Entry 5NXA (X-ray diffraction, 2.40 A resolution); this record covers chains C and D of the 4 polymer chains in the assembly.

== Chain C (and D) ==
Protein: Adenylosuccinate lyase
Organism: Homo sapiens neanderthalensis
Notes: EC 4.3.2.2; chain D of this document is another copy of the same molecule, construct and numbering; everything in this record applies to it too
Sequence (487 residues; row label = number of the first residue in the row; numbers below 1 keep their minus sign (Gly-2 is residue -2)):
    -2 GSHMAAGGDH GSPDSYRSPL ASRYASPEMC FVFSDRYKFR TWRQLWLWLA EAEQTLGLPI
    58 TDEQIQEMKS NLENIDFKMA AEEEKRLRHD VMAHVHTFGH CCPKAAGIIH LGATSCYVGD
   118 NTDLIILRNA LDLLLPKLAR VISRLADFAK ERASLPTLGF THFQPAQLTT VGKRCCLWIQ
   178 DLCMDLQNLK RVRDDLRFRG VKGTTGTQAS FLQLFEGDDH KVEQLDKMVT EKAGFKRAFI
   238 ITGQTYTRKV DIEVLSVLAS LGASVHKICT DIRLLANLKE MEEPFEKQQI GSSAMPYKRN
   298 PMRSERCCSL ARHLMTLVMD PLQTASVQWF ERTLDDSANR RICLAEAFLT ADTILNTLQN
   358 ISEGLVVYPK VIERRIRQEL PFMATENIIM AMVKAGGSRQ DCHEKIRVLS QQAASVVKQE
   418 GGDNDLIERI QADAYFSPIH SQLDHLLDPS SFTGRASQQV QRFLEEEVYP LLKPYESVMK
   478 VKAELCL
Unresolved in the structure: -2 to 8, 284-294, 392-436, 483-484 (chain D: -2 to 7, 287-294, 387-397, 427-444)
Ligand contacts:
  - aminoimidazole 4-carboxamide ribonucleotide (AMZ): Glu81, Arg85, His86, Asp87, Ser112, Cys113, Gln241, Arg329, Leu331, Ser334, Ala335, Arg338
  - fumaric acid (FUM): His86, Thr111, Ser112, Thr201, Gln241
  - SSS (n-{[5-amino-1-(5-O-phosphono-beta-D-arabinofuranosyl)-1H-imidazol-4-yl]carbonyl}-L-aspartic acid): Arg20, Tyr21, Lys295, Asn297, Met299, Arg303
Reported in the primary citation:
  - catalytic residues: His159
  - catalytic residues: Ser290, Arg329, Arg396 (proposed by the authors, not directly observed)
  - disease-associated variants - R396C: abolished catalytic activity
  - disease-associated variants - R396H: unchanged stability
  - binding site for SSS: Arg303
  - mutagenesis - H159N: abolished catalytic activity on SAMP (citing earlier work)
  - mutagenesis - A429V: decreased stability
  - mutagenesis - A429V (Kd 25 uM): unchanged binding to AMP
  - disease-associated variants - R396C, D422Y, R426H: decreased catalytic activity
  - disease-associated variants - D422Y, R426H (Tm change 5 degC): decreased stability
  - disease-associated variants - R303C: decreased catalytic activity on SAMP (citing earlier work)
  - mutagenesis - A429V: unchanged catalytic activity on SAMP

== How chain C and chain D interact ==
Pairs across the interface (172; chain C residue first):
  Gly156(C) with Glu328(D)
  Phe157(C) with Phe327(D); Glu328(D), hydrogen bond (backbone-side chain); Arg329(D)
  Thr158(C) with Gln241(D); Arg329(D)
  His159(C) with Arg329(D), hydrogen bond (backbone-backbone); Leu331(D)
  Phe160(C) with Trp326(D), hydrophobic; Phe327(D), hydrophobic
  Ala163(C) with Thr202(D)
  Gln164(C) with Thr202(D), hydrogen bond (backbone-side chain)
  Leu165(C) with Thr202(D); Thr204(D)
  Thr166(C) with Glu328(D)
  Lys170(C) with Gly203(D), hydrogen bond (side chain-backbone); Ile238(D); Thr239(D), hydrogen bond (side chain-backbone)
  Arg171(C) with Phe327(D); Glu328(D), salt bridge
  Cys173(C) with Ile238(D), hydrophobic
  Leu174(C) with Ile238(D), hydrophobic; Thr239(D); Gly240(D); Phe327(D)
  Gln177(C) with Arg194(D); Phe236(D); Ile238(D), hydrogen bond (side chain-backbone)
  Asp178(C) with Thr244(D), hydrogen bond; Lys246(D)
  Met181(C) with Lys246(D); Glu250(D)
  Asp182(C) with Lys246(D), salt bridge
  Arg188(C) with Arg188(D)
  Arg194(C) with Gln177(D); Glu464(D), salt bridge
  Thr201(C) with Gln164(D)
  Thr202(C) with Ala163(D); Gln164(D), hydrogen bond (side chain-backbone); Leu165(D)
  Gly203(C) with Lys170(D), hydrogen bond (backbone-side chain); Gln456(D), hydrogen bond (backbone-side chain)
  Thr204(C) with Leu165(D); Thr166(D); Thr450(D); Gly451(D); Arg452(D), hydrogen bond (backbone-backbone); Gln456(D)
  Gln205(C) with Arg452(D), hydrogen bond; Gln456(D), hydrogen bond
  Ala206(C) with Phe449(D); Gly451(D)
  Ser207(C) with Glu383(D)
  Leu209(C) with Gly451(D)
  Gln210(C) with Asn384(D), hydrogen bond; Ser448(D), hydrogen bond
  Asp216(C) with Arg452(D), salt bridge; Gln455(D)
  Val219(C) with Arg452(D)
  Glu220(C) with Arg452(D), salt bridge; Arg459(D), salt bridge
  Arg234(C) with Glu464(D), salt bridge
  Phe236(C) with Gln177(D)
  Ile237(C) with Gln456(D); Glu463(D); Glu464(D)
  Ile238(C) with Lys170(D); Cys173(D), hydrophobic; Leu174(D), hydrophobic; Gln177(D), hydrogen bond (backbone-side chain); Gln456(D); Phe460(D), hydrophobic
  Thr239(C) with Lys170(D), hydrogen bond (backbone-side chain); Leu174(D)
  Gln241(C) with Thr158(D)
  Thr244(C) with Asp178(D), hydrogen bond
  Lys246(C) with Asp178(D); Met181(D); Asp182(D), salt bridge; Ser257(D), hydrogen bond; Leu258(D); Ser261(D), hydrogen bond
  Ile249(C) with Ser257(D); Ala260(D), hydrophobic
  Glu250(C) with Met181(D); Asn185(D)
  Ala256(C) with Leu319(D)
  Ser257(C) with Lys246(D), hydrogen bond; Ile249(D)
  Leu258(C) with Lys246(D)
  Ala260(C) with Ile249(D), hydrophobic; Leu319(D); Ser323(D)
  Ser261(C) with Lys246(D), hydrogen bond
  His263(C) with Ser323(D), hydrogen bond (side chain-backbone)
  Lys264(C) with Ala322(D); Ser323(D), hydrogen bond (backbone-backbone); Gln325(D), hydrogen bond (side chain-backbone); Trp326(D); Phe327(D), hydrogen bond (side chain-backbone)
  Thr267(C) with Trp326(D)
  Asp268(C) with Gln325(D); Trp326(D); Phe327(D), hydrogen bond (side chain-backbone)
  Leu271(C) with Trp326(D), hydrophobic; Phe327(D), hydrophobic
  Leu272(C) with Phe327(D), hydrophobic
  Met312(C) with Met316(D); Leu319(D); Ser323(D)
  Val315(C) with Met316(D), hydrophobic; Leu319(D), hydrophobic
  Met316(C) with Met312(D); Val315(D), hydrophobic; Met316(D), hydrophobic
  Leu319(C) with Ala256(D); Ala260(D); Met312(D); Val315(D), hydrophobic
  Ala322(C) with Lys264(D)
  Ser323(C) with Ala260(D); His263(D), hydrogen bond (backbone-side chain); Lys264(D), hydrogen bond (backbone-backbone); Met312(D)
  Val324(C) with His263(D)
  Gln325(C) with Lys264(D), hydrogen bond (backbone-side chain); Asp268(D)
  Trp326(C) with Phe160(D), hydrophobic; Lys264(D); Thr267(D); Asp268(D); Leu271(D), hydrophobic
  Phe327(C) with Phe157(D); Phe160(D), hydrophobic; Arg171(D); Leu174(D); Lys264(D), hydrogen bond (backbone-side chain); Asp268(D), hydrogen bond (backbone-side chain); Leu271(D), hydrophobic; Leu272(D), hydrophobic
  Glu328(C) with Gly156(D); Phe157(D), hydrogen bond (backbone-backbone); Thr166(D); Arg171(D), salt bridge
  Arg329(C) with Phe157(D); Thr158(D); His159(D), hydrogen bond (backbone-backbone)
  Leu331(C) with His159(D)
  Asn384(C) with Gln210(D), hydrogen bond
  Thr450(C) with Thr204(D)
  Gly451(C) with Thr204(D); Ala206(D); Leu209(D)
  Arg452(C) with Thr204(D), hydrogen bond (backbone-backbone); Gln205(D), hydrogen bond; Asp216(D), salt bridge; Val219(D); Glu220(D), salt bridge
  Gln455(C) with Asp216(D), hydrogen bond
  Gln456(C) with Gly203(D), hydrogen bond (side chain-backbone); Thr204(D); Gln205(D), hydrogen bond; Ile237(D); Ile238(D)
  Arg459(C) with Glu220(D), salt bridge; Ile237(D)
  Phe460(C) with Ile237(D), hydrophobic; Ile238(D), hydrophobic
  Glu463(C) with Ile237(D)
  Glu464(C) with Arg194(D), salt bridge; Arg234(D), salt bridge; Ile237(D)
Other interface residues (no listed pair), chain C (83 interface residues in all): Asn185, Gly240, Val247, Leu275, Thr313, Thr330, Phe449, Ala453
Other interface residues (no listed pair), chain D (84 interface residues in all): Thr201, Val247, Leu275, Thr313, Val324, Thr330, Ala453

== Overview ==
Chain C and chain D form an interface of 83 and 84 residues respectively; the contacts include 40 hydrogen
bonds and 14 salt bridges. Among the polar pairs are Arg171(C)-Glu328(D), Asp182(C)-Lys246(D) and
Arg194(C)-Glu464(D). The paper reports catalytic residues His159(C), Ser290(C) and Arg329(C) among others;
A429V, D422Y and R426H of chain C reduce stability; 7 substitutions were tested in all.
Both chains are Adenylosuccinate lyase (Homo sapiens neanderthalensis). Entry 5NXA (Crystal structure of
Neanderthal Adenylosuccinate Lyase (ADSL)in complex with its products AICAR and fumarate) was determined by
X-ray diffraction together with 5NX8 and 5NX9 from the same study.
